PDB entry 1K59 | X-ray diffraction, 1.80 A resolution | chain A

[Chain A]
Protein: angiogenin
From: Homo sapiens
Notes: EC 3.1.27.-
UniProt: P03950 (ANGI_HUMAN); residues 1-123 here correspond to UniProt positions 25-147 (UniProt number = residue number + 24)
Amino-acid sequence (123 residues; each row starts with the number of its first residue):
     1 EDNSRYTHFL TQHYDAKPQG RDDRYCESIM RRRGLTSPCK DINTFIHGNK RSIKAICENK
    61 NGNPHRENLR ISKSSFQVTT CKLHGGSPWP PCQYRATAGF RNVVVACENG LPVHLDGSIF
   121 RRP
Cystine bridges: Cys26-Cys81, Cys39-Cys92, Cys57-Cys107
Modified / non-standard residues: Glu1 (pyroglutamic acid; PCA)
Differences from the reference sequence: engineered mutation Gly117 (Gln141 in P03950)
Curated features (UniProtKB/Swiss-Prot):
  - motif: Arg31 to Leu35 (Nucleolar localization signal)
  - active site: His13 (Proton acceptor), His114 (Proton donor)
  - binding site (tRNA): Arg21, Asp22, Cys81, Val103

[Summary]
From UniProt: active-site residues His13 and His114 and 4 tRNA-binding residues.
Chain A is angiogenin (Homo sapiens); the structure, Crystal Structure of Human Angiogenin Variant Q117G, was
determined by X-ray diffraction (same publication as 1K58, 1K5A and 1K5B).
